8X0U - chains A and F of the 6 polymer chains in the assembly; structure by X-ray diffraction, 2.65 A resolution.

== Chain A (and F) ==
Molecule: Cupin conserved barrel domain protein
Source organism: Stachybotrys sp
Notes: chain F of this document is another copy of the same molecule, construct and numbering; everything in this record applies to it too
Chain sequence (207 residues; row label = number of the first residue in the row):
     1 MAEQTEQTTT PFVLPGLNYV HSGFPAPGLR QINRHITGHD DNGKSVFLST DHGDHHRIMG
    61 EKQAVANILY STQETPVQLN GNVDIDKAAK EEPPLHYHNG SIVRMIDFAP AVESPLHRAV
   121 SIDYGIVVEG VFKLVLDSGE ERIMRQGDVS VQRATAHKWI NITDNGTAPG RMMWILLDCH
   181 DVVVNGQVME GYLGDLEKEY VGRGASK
Disordered / not traced: 1-12, 202-207 (chain F: 1-12, 197-207)
Reported in the primary citation:
  - mutagenesis - H117A, D123A, Q152A, Q152A/H157A, H157A, W159F, W159L: unchanged catalytic activity
  - mutagenesis - R104K, H117A/D123A, H117A/Q152A, H117A/H157A, D123A/Q152A, D123A/H157A, D123A/Q152A/H157A: decreased catalytic activity
  - catalytic residues: Arg104, His117, Asp123 (from molecular simulation)
  - mutagenesis - R104A, W159A: abolished catalytic activity on formation of compound 5

== How chain A and chain F interact ==
Residue-residue contacts (6; chain A residue first):
  Val131(A) - Asp164(F)
  Ile143(A) - Thr167(F)
  Arg145(A) - Asp164(F)  salt bridge
  Arg145(A) - Thr167(F)  hydrogen bond
  Arg145(A) - Ala168(F)
  Asn165(A) - Asn165(F)  hydrogen bond
Interface residues without a listed pair, chain A (5 interface residues in all): Asp164
Interface residues without a listed pair, chain F (5 interface residues in all): Pro169

== Overview ==
The chain A/chain F interface involves 5 residues from each chain; the contacts include 2 hydrogen bonds and 1
salt bridge. Polar pairs include Arg145(A)-Asp164(F), Arg145(A)-Thr167(F) and Asn165(A)-Asn165(F). The paper
reports catalytic residues Arg104(A), His117(A) and Asp123(A); R104K, H117A/D123A and H117A/Q152A of chain A,
among others, reduce catalytic activity; 16 substitutions were tested in all.
Chain A and chain F are both Cupin conserved barrel domain protein (Stachybotrys sp); the structure, Crystal
structure of cupin-like fold protein StrC from Stachybotrys sp.g12, was determined by X-ray diffraction
together with 8X0V from the same study.
